5JX0 - chains A and B; structure by X-ray diffraction, 2.40 A resolution.

[Chain A (and B)]
Name: Uracil-DNA glycosylase
Organism: Vaccinia virus (strain Western Reserve)
Notes: EC 3.2.2.27; chain B of this document is another copy of the same molecule, construct and numbering; everything in this record applies to it too
UniProt: P04303 (UNG_VACCW); residue numbers follow UniProt; this construct covers 1-218
Chain sequence (238 residues; each row starts with the number of its first residue; numbers below 1 keep their minus sign (Met-19 is residue -19)):
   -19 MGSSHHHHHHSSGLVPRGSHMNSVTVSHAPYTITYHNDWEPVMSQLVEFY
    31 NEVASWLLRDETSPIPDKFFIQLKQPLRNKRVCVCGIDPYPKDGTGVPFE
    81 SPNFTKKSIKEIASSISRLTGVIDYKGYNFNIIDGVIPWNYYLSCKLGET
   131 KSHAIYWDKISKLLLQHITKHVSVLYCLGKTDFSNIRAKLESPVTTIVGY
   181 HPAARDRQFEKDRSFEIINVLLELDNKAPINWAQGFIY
Unresolved in the structure: -19 to 0 (chain B: -19 to 0, 166-167)
Sequence notes: initiating methionine (-19); expression tag (-18 to 0); engineered mutation Phe110 (Leu in P04303)
UniProt features mapped onto this chain:
  - active site: Asp68 (Proton acceptor)
  - mutagenesis: Lys126 (K126V: About 80% loss of processive DNA synthesis but unaffected UDG activity), Lys160 (K160V: About 90% loss of processive DNA synthesis but unaffected UDG activity), Arg187 (R187V: About 60% loss of processive DNA synthesis but unaffected UDG activity)

[Interface between chain A and chain B]
Pairs across the interface - 9 pairs, chain A then chain B:
  Arg193(A) - Glu203(B)  salt bridge
  Arg193(A) - Leu204(B)
  Glu196(A) - Leu204(B)
  Ile197(A) - Leu204(B)  hydrophobic
  Val200(A) - Ile197(B)  hydrophobic
  Val200(A) - Leu201(B)  hydrophobic
  Glu203(A) - Ile197(B)
  Leu204(A) - Ile177(B)  hydrophobic
  Leu204(A) - Ile197(B)  hydrophobic
Interface residues without a listed pair, chain A (8 interface residues in all): Lys191, Leu201
Interface residues without a listed pair, chain B (8 interface residues in all): Thr175, Val200, Asn206

[In short]
The chain A/chain B interface involves 8 residues from each chain; the contacts include 1 salt bridge. Its one
salt-bridged contact is Arg193(A)-Glu203(B). UniProt lists active-site residue Asp68(A) and 3 mutagenesis
sites on chain A.
Chain A and chain B are both Uracil-DNA glycosylase (Vaccinia virus (strain Western Reserve)); the structure,
Temperature sensitive D4 mutant L110F, was determined by X-ray diffraction together with 5JX8 and 5JX3 from
the same study.
